6XJO - chains A and B; structure by X-ray diffraction, 2.10 A resolution.

== Chain A (and B) ==
Protein: Atlastin-3
Source organism: Homo sapiens
Notes: EC 3.6.5.-; chain B of this document is another copy of the same molecule, construct and numbering; everything in this record applies to it too
UniProt: Q6DD88 (ATLA3_HUMAN); numbering as in UniProt (aligned over 1-334)
Amino-acid sequence (334 residues; each row starts with the number of its first residue):
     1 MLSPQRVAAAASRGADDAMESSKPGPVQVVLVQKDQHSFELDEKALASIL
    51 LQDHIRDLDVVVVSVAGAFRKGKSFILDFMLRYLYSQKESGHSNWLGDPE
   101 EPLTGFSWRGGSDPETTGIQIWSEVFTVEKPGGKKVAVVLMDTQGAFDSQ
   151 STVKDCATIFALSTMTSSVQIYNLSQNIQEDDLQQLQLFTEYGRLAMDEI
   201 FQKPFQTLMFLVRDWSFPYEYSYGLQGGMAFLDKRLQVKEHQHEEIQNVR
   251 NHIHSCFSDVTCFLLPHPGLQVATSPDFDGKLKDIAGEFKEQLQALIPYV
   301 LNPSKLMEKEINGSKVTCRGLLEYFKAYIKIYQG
Disordered / not traced: 35-36, 91-93, 112-113, 334 (chain B: 1-21, 33-36, 91-93, 110-112, 147-153, 334)
Metal / ion sites: Mg2+: D142 (together with GDP)
Small-molecule neighbours: GDP (guanosine-5'-diphosphate): A68, F69, R70, K71, G72, K73, S74, F75, R109, Q144, R213, D214, H267, P268, V272, A273, S275, P276, F278, F289
UniProt features mapped onto this chain:
  - region: M1 to G25 (N-terminal hypervariable region (HVR))
  - binding site (GDP): R70, K71, G72, K73, S74, F75, R109, R213, D214, V272, S275
  - binding site (Mg(2+)): D142
  - natural variant: Y192 (Y192C: In HSN1F)
  - mutagenesis: R70 (R70E: Loss of GTPase-dependent fusogenic activity), K73 (K73A: Changed endoplasmic reticulum tubular network membrane organization), R109 (R109A: Decreased GTPase activity), R213 (R213Q: Changed endoplasmic reticulum tubular network membrane organization)

== Interface between chain A and chain B ==
Contacting residue pairs - 25 pairs, chain A then chain B:
  R70(A) - F217(B)
  R70(A) - Y219(B)  hydrogen bond
  R70(A) - E220(B)  salt bridge
  D148(A) - Q242(B)
  D148(A) - H243(B)  hydrogen bond (backbone-side chain)
  S149(A) - Q242(B)
  S149(A) - H243(B)
  Q176(A) - Q176(B)
  S216(A) - A273(B)
  S216(A) - T274(B)
  F217(A) - R70(B)
  Y219(A) - R70(B)  hydrogen bond
  Y219(A) - T274(B)
  Y219(A) - P276(B)  hydrophobic
  E220(A) - R70(B)  salt bridge
  Y223(A) - T274(B)
  H267(A) - L270(B)
  L270(A) - H267(B)
  L270(A) - A286(B)  hydrophobic
  A273(A) - S216(B)
  T274(A) - S216(B)
  T274(A) - Y219(B)
  T274(A) - Y223(B)
  P276(A) - Y219(B)  hydrophobic
  A286(A) - L270(B)  hydrophobic
Other interface residues (no listed pair), chain A (20 interface residues in all): Q150, S175, P218, G269, S275
Other interface residues (no listed pair), chain B (20 interface residues in all): S175, P218, K239, G269, S275

== In short ==
Chain A and chain B each contribute 20 residues to their interface, with 3 hydrogen bonds and 2 salt bridges.
Among the polar pairs are R70(A)-E220(B), R70(A)-Y219(B) and D148(A)-H243(B). Bound to chain A: GDP.
Chain A and chain B are both Atlastin-3 (Homo sapiens); the structure, Human atlastin-3 (residues 1-334) bound
to GDP-Mg2+ exhibits an ordered amino terminus, was determined by X-ray diffraction (same publication as
6XJN).
